5UHA - chains C and D of the 8 polymer chains in the assembly; structure by X-ray diffraction, 3.91 A resolution.

[Chain C]
Molecule: DNA-directed RNA polymerase subunit beta
From: Mycobacterium tuberculosis (strain ATCC 25618 / H37Rv)
Notes: EC 2.7.7.6
UniProt: P9WGY9 (RPOB_MYCTU); residues 1-1178 here = UniProt positions 1-1178
Sequence (1178 residues; row label = number of the first residue in the row):
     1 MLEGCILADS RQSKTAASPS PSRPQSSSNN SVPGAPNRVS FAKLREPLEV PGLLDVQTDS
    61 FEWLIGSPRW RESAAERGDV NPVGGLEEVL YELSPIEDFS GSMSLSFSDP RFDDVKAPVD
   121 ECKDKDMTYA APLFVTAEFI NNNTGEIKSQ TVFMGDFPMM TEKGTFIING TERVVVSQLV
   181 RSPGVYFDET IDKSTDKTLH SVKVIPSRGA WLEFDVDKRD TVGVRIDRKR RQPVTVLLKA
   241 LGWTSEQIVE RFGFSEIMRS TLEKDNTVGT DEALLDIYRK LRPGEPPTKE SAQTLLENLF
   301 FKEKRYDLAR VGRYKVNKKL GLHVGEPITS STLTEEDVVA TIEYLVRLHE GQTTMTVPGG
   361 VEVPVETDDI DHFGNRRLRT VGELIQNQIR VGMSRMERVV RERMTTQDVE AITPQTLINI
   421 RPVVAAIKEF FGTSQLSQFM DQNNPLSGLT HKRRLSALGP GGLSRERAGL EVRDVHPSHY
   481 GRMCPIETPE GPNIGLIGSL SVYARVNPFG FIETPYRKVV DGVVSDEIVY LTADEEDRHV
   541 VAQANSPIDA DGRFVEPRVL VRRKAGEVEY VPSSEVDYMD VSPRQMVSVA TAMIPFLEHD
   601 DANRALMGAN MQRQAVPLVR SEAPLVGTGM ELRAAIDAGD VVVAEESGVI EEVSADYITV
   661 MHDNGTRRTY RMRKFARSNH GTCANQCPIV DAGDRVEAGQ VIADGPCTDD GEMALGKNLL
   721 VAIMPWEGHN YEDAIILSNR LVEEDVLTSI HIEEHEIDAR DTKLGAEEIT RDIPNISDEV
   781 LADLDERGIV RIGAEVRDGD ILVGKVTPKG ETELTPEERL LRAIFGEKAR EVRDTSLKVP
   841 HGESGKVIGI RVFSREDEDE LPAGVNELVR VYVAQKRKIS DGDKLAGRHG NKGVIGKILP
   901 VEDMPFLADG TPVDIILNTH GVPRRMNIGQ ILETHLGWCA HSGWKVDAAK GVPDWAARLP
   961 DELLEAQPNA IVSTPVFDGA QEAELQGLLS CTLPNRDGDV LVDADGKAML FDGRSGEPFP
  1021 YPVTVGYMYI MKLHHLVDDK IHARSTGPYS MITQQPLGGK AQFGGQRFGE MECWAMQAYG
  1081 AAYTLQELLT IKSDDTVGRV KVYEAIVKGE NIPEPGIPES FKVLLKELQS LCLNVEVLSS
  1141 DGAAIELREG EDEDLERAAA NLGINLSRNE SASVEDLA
Not modelled in the structure: 1-27, 1154-1178

[Chain D]
Molecule: DNA-directed RNA polymerase subunit beta'
From: Mycobacterium tuberculosis (strain ATCC 25618 / H37Rv)
Notes: EC 2.7.7.6
UniProt: P9WGY7 (RPOC_MYCTU); residues 1-1316 here = UniProt positions 1-1316
Sequence (1316 residues; numbered 1 to 1316; the number before each row is that of its first residue):
     1 MLDVNFFDEL RIGLATAEDI RQWSYGEVKK PETINYRTLK PEKDGLFCEK IFGPTRDWEC
    61 YCGKYKRVRF KGIICERCGV EVTRAKVRRE RMGHIELAAP VTHIWYFKGV PSRLGYLLDL
   121 APKDLEKIIY FAAYVITSVD EEMRHNELST LEAEMAVERK AVEDQRDGEL EARAQKLEAD
   181 LAELEAEGAK ADARRKVRDG GEREMRQIRD RAQRELDRLE DIWSTFTKLA PKQLIVDENL
   241 YRELVDRYGE YFTGAMGAES IQKLIENFDI DAEAESLRDV IRNGKGQKKL RALKRLKVVA
   301 AFQQSGNSPM GMVLDAVPVI PPELRPMVQL DGGRFATSDL NDLYRRVINR NNRLKRLIDL
   361 GAPEIIVNNE KRMLQESVDA LFDNGRRGRP VTGPGNRPLK SLSDLLKGKQ GRFRQNLLGK
   421 RVDYSGRSVI VVGPQLKLHQ CGLPKLMALE LFKPFVMKRL VDLNHAQNIK SAKRMVERQR
   481 PQVWDVLEEV IAEHPVLLNR APTLHRLGIQ AFEPMLVEGK AIQLHPLVCE AFNADFDGDQ
   541 MAVHLPLSAE AQAEARILML SSNNILSPAS GRPLAMPRLD MVTGLYYLTT EVPGDTGEYQ
   601 PASGDHPETG VYSSPAEAIM AADRGVLSVR AKIKVRLTQL RPPVEIEAEL FGHSGWQPGD
   661 AWMAETTLGR VMFNELLPLG YPFVNKQMHK KVQAAIINDL AERYPMIVVA QTVDKLKDAG
   721 FYWATRSGVT VSMADVLVPP RKKEILDHYE ERADKVEKQF QRGALNHDER NEALVEIWKE
   781 ATDEVGQALR EHYPDDNPII TIVDSGATGN FTQTRTLAGM KGLVTNPKGE FIPRPVKSSF
   841 REGLTVLEYF INTHGARKGL ADTALRTADS GYLTRRLVDV SQDVIVREHD CQTERGIVVE
   901 LAERAPDGTL IRDPYIETSA YARTLGTDAV DEAGNVIVER GQDLGDPEID ALLAAGITQV
   961 KVRSVLTCAT STGVCATCYG RSMATGKLVD IGEAVGIVAA QSIGEPGTQL TMRTFHQGGV
  1021 GEDITGGLPR VQELFEARVP RGKAPIADVT GRVRLEDGER FYKITIVPDD GGEEVVYDKI
  1081 SKRQRLRVFK HEDGSERVLS DGDHVEVGQQ LMEGSADPHE VLRVQGPREV QIHLVREVQE
  1141 VYRAQGVSIH DKHIEVIVRQ MLRRVTIIDS GSTEFLPGSL IDRAEFEAEN RRVVAEGGEP
  1201 AAGRPVLMGI TKASLATDSW LSAASFQETT RVLTDAAINC RSDKLNGLKE NVIIGKLIPA
  1261 GTGINRYRNI AVQPTEEARA AAYTIPSYED QYYSPDFGAA TGAAVPLDDY GYSDYR
Not modelled in the structure: 1-2, 1012-1025, 1282-1316
UniProt features mapped onto this chain:
  - binding site (Zn(2+)): Cys60, Cys62, Cys75, Cys78, Cys891, Cys968, Cys975, Cys978
  - binding site (Mg(2+)): Asp535, Asp537, Asp539
Bound ions: Zn2+ site 1: Cys60, Cys62, Cys75, Cys78; Mg2+: Asp535, Asp537, Asp539; Zn2+ site 2: Cys891, Cys968, Cys975, Cys978

[Interface between chain C and chain D]
Pairs across the interface - 326 pairs, chain C then chain D:
  Leu470(C) with Asp862(D)
  Arg473(C) with Arg857(D), hydrogen bond (backbone-side chain)
  Asp474(C) with Arg857(D)
  Val475(C) with Phe850(D), hydrophobic; His854(D), hydrogen bond (backbone-side chain); Arg857(D)
  His476(C) with Phe850(D)
  Tyr480(C) with Phe850(D), hydrophobic
  Pro485(C) with Thr853(D); Arg857(D), hydrogen bond (backbone-side chain)
  Ile486(C) with Tyr849(D), hydrophobic; Thr853(D)
  Thr488(C) with Arg857(D)
  Ile494(C) with Leu860(D), hydrophobic
  Val568(C) with Leu847(D), hydrophobic
  Met586(C) with Phe850(D), hydrophobic
  Leu597(C) with Tyr849(D), hydrogen bond (backbone-side chain)
  Glu598(C) with Gly843(D); Leu844(D), hydrogen bond (backbone-backbone); Tyr849(D)
  His599(C) with Phe840(D), hydrogen bond (side chain-backbone); Arg841(D), hydrogen bond (side chain-backbone); Gly843(D)
  Asp600(C) with Phe840(D); Tyr849(D), hydrogen bond (backbone-side chain)
  Asp601(C) with Phe840(D); Tyr849(D); Asn852(D)
  Ala602(C) with Tyr849(D); Thr853(D); Ala856(D), hydrophobic
  Asn603(C) with Ala856(D); Leu860(D)
  Ala605(C) with Tyr849(D)
  Ile723(C) with Thr730(D)
  Met724(C) with Thr725(D)
  Pro725(C) with Asp580(D); Ala724(D); Thr725(D); Val729(D)
  Trp726(C) with Thr725(D)
  Glu727(C) with Phe721(D); Thr725(D), hydrogen bond (backbone-side chain); Arg726(D), salt bridge
  Gly728(C) with Val432(D); Phe721(D)
  His729(C) with Val432(D); Pro434(D)
  Tyr731(C) with Val432(D), hydrophobic; Pro526(D); Phe536(D); Arg578(D), hydrogen bond; Leu579(D), hydrophobic; Asp580(D)
  Glu732(C) with Ala534(D); Asp535(D); Phe536(D), hydrogen bond (backbone-backbone); Arg578(D), salt bridge; Leu579(D)
  Asp733(C) with Phe536(D)
  Arg760(C) with Asp331(D), hydrogen bond (side chain-backbone)
  Arg797(C) with Gln479(D), hydrogen bond
  Asp798(C) with Glu477(D); Arg478(D), hydrogen bond (backbone-side chain); Gln479(D)
  Gly799(C) with Arg478(D), hydrogen bond (backbone-side chain)
  Asp800(C) with Arg478(D), salt bridge
  Thr812(C) with Glu59(D)
  Glu813(C) with Lys66(D); Arg67(D), salt bridge
  Asp881(C) with Ala521(D)
  Gly882(C) with Val429(D)
  Lys884(C) with Asp537(D)
  Lys892(C) with Asp537(D)
  Gly893(C) with Phe536(D); Asp537(D)
  Val894(C) with Ile430(D); Phe536(D), hydrogen bond (backbone-backbone); Gly538(D)
  Gly896(C) with Val431(D)
  Lys897(C) with Gln435(D)
  Asn918(C) with Asp580(D), hydrogen bond
  Thr919(C) with Val729(D), hydrogen bond (side chain-backbone); Thr730(D); Val731(D)
  His920(C) with Leu579(D), hydrogen bond (side chain-backbone); Asp580(D), salt bridge; Thr583(D), hydrogen bond; Ile802(D)
  Arg924(C) with Thr808(D); Gln813(D)
  Met926(C) with Gln813(D); Thr816(D); Leu817(D), hydrophobic; Phe840(D), hydrophobic
  Ile928(C) with Leu817(D), hydrophobic; Phe840(D)
  Ile931(C) with Val731(D)
  His935(C) with Ser732(D), hydrogen bond; Met733(D), hydrogen bond (side chain-backbone)
  Phe977(C) with Leu844(D); Val846(D), hydrophobic; Tyr849(D), hydrophobic
  Glu982(C) with Met733(D); Arg841(D); Glu842(D)
  Asp1005(C) with Ser732(D), hydrogen bond (backbone-side chain); Ala734(D)
  Lys1007(C) with Ser732(D); Asp735(D), salt bridge
  Asp1012(C) with Arg726(D), salt bridge
  Ser1015(C) with Arg726(D)
  Phe1019(C) with Thr725(D)
  Pro1020(C) with Arg726(D)
  Tyr1021(C) with Tyr587(D), hydrogen bond; Arg630(D); Ser727(D); Gly728(D)
  Pro1022(C) with Thr730(D)
  Thr1024(C) with Thr730(D); Val731(D), hydrogen bond (side chain-backbone); Ser732(D)
  Val1037(C) with Val429(D), hydrophobic; Lys520(D); Ala521(D), hydrophobic
  Asp1038(C) with Lys520(D), salt bridge
  Lys1040(C) with Arg427(D); Val429(D); Gln540(D)
  Ile1041(C) with Arg427(D); Ser428(D); Met447(D), hydrophobic; Lys520(D)
  His1042(C) with Gly426(D); Arg427(D), hydrogen bond (backbone-backbone)
  Ala1043(C) with Ser425(D); Gly426(D); Met447(D); Glu450(D)
  Arg1044(C) with Asp423(D), salt bridge; Tyr424(D), hydrogen bond (backbone-backbone); Ser425(D), hydrogen bond (backbone-backbone); Glu450(D)
  Ser1045(C) with Asp423(D); Tyr424(D), hydrogen bond (backbone-backbone); Glu450(D), hydrogen bond (backbone-side chain); Lys453(D)
  Thr1046(C) with Tyr424(D)
  Tyr1049(C) with Asp423(D), hydrogen bond
  Met1051(C) with Arg89(D); Pro326(D), hydrophobic; Val328(D), hydrophobic
  Ile1052(C) with Arg89(D), hydrogen bond (backbone-side chain); Leu324(D), hydrophobic
  Thr1053(C) with Arg412(D)
  Gln1054(C) with Arg89(D)
  Gln1055(C) with Asn416(D), hydrogen bond (side chain-backbone); Lys420(D); Arg421(D), hydrogen bond (side chain-backbone)
  Pro1056(C) with Arg421(D); Asp423(D)
  Leu1057(C) with Arg421(D)
  Gly1058(C) with Arg421(D)
  Phe1063(C) with Glu450(D)
  Gly1065(C) with Arg421(D); Val422(D); Ser425(D)
  Gln1066(C) with Arg421(D); Val422(D), hydrogen bond (backbone-backbone); Ser425(D), hydrogen bond (backbone-side chain); Gly426(D); Arg427(D), hydrogen bond
  Arg1067(C) with Arg414(D); Gln415(D), hydrogen bond (side chain-backbone); Lys420(D); Arg421(D)
  Phe1068(C) with Gly419(D); Lys420(D), hydrogen bond (backbone-backbone); Ile509(D), hydrophobic; His544(D)
  Gly1069(C) with Leu418(D)
  Glu1070(C) with Arg414(D), salt bridge; Leu418(D), hydrogen bond (backbone-backbone); Arg875(D), salt bridge
  Met1071(C) with Thr503(D)
  Glu1072(C) with Asn499(D); Thr503(D), hydrogen bond
  Cys1073(C) with Leu418(D)
  Trp1074(C) with Arg875(D); Val878(D); Ile997(D); Gln1001(D), hydrogen bond (backbone-side chain)
  Ala1075(C) with Thr503(D); Arg506(D); Ile509(D), hydrophobic; Gln1001(D)
  Met1076(C) with Ile509(D), hydrophobic; Met559(D), hydrophobic
  Gln1077(C) with Gln882(D); Ala994(D); Ile997(D); Leu1248(D); Ile1258(D)
  Ala1078(C) with Arg506(D), hydrogen bond (backbone-side chain); Val998(D), hydrophobic; Gln1001(D)
  Tyr1079(C) with Arg506(D), hydrogen bond (side chain-backbone); Leu507(D); Ile509(D), hydrogen bond (side chain-backbone); Met559(D), hydrophobic; Asn564(D)
  Gly1080(C) with Gly1261(D); Thr1262(D), hydrogen bond (backbone-backbone)
  Ala1081(C) with Glu554(D); Met559(D), hydrophobic
  Ala1082(C) with Glu554(D), hydrogen bond (backbone-side chain); Ile1258(D), hydrophobic; Thr1262(D), hydrogen bond (backbone-side chain); Gly1263(D)
  Tyr1083(C) with Glu550(D); Glu554(D), hydrogen bond (backbone-side chain); Leu1257(D); Thr1262(D); Arg1268(D)
  Thr1084(C) with Ala551(D), hydrogen bond (side chain-backbone); Glu554(D), hydrogen bond (backbone-side chain)
  Leu1085(C) with Val1252(D), hydrophobic; Ile1258(D), hydrophobic
  Gln1086(C) with Gly1255(D), hydrogen bond (side chain-backbone); Leu1257(D)
  Glu1087(C) with Pro546(D); Leu547(D), hydrogen bond (side chain-backbone); Ser548(D), hydrogen bond (side chain-backbone); Ala551(D)
  Leu1088(C) with Val422(D)
  Leu1089(C) with Lys420(D), hydrogen bond (backbone-side chain); Val1252(D), hydrophobic
  Lys1092(C) with Val422(D); Asp423(D), hydrogen bond (backbone-backbone); Tyr424(D); Leu545(D), hydrogen bond (side chain-backbone)
  Ser1093(C) with Lys420(D); Arg421(D), hydrogen bond (side chain-backbone)
  Asp1094(C) with Lys420(D)
  Thr1096(C) with Lys86(D)
  Tyr1103(C) with Tyr424(D); Pro454(D); Met457(D)
  Ile1106(C) with Pro454(D); Phe455(D), hydrophobic
  Val1107(C) with Pro454(D), hydrophobic; Lys458(D); Ile469(D), hydrophobic
  Gly1109(C) with Lys458(D)
  Ile1112(C) with Leu547(D); Ser548(D)
  Ile1117(C) with Asn5(D)
  Pro1118(C) with Ile1254(D)
  Glu1119(C) with Arg89(D), salt bridge
  Ser1120(C) with Asn416(D)
  Phe1121(C) with Leu10(D), hydrophobic; Ile1253(D), hydrophobic; Ile1254(D), hydrophobic
  Val1123(C) with Leu324(D), hydrophobic
  Leu1124(C) with Leu406(D), hydrophobic; Arg412(D); Phe413(D), hydrophobic; Leu417(D), hydrophobic
  Lys1126(C) with Glu90(D), hydrogen bond (side chain-backbone); Met92(D); Leu324(D)
  Glu1127(C) with Ile320(D); Leu405(D); Arg412(D), salt bridge
  Leu1128(C) with Leu1233(D), hydrophobic
  Gln1129(C) with Trp23(D); Met92(D); Pro318(D)
  Ser1130(C) with Pro318(D); Ile320(D); Phe382(D); Leu402(D)
  Leu1131(C) with His103(D), hydrogen bond (backbone-side chain); Trp105(D), hydrophobic; Phe382(D), hydrophobic; Leu402(D), hydrophobic; Leu406(D), hydrophobic
  Cys1132(C) with Leu14(D); Ala15(D), hydrogen bond (backbone-backbone); His103(D); Leu314(D), hydrophobic; Pro318(D); Phe382(D), hydrophobic
  Leu1133(C) with Gly13(D); Trp105(D), hydrophobic; Ala1237(D), hydrophobic
  Asn1134(C) with Arg11(D); Ile12(D); Gly13(D), hydrogen bond (backbone-backbone); Ala15(D); Asp19(D), hydrogen bond; Trp23(D)
  Val1135(C) with Leu10(D), hydrophobic; Arg11(D)
  Glu1136(C) with Leu10(D); Arg11(D), salt bridge
  Val1137(C) with Phe7(D), hydrophobic; Glu9(D)
  Leu1138(C) with Phe7(D); Asp8(D), hydrogen bond (backbone-backbone); Glu9(D), hydrogen bond (backbone-backbone); Arg11(D)
  Ser1140(C) with Asp8(D)
  Ile1145(C) with Phe7(D), hydrophobic
  Arg1148(C) with Lys86(D), hydrogen bond (side chain-backbone); Glu90(D), salt bridge
  Glu1149(C) with Glu90(D)
  Gly1150(C) with Tyr25(D), hydrogen bond (backbone-side chain)
  Glu1151(C) with Gln22(D)
  Asp1152(C) with Gln22(D), hydrogen bond (backbone-backbone); Trp23(D); Ser24(D); Tyr25(D)
  Glu1153(C) with Arg21(D); Gln22(D); Ser24(D)
Interface residues without a listed pair, chain C (172 interface residues in all): Pro477, His479, Cys484, Glu487, Gly495, Gln543, Pro583, Leu606, Asn730, Ala734, Gly842, Ile895, Val922, Pro923, Leu932, Gln981, Leu985, Gln986, Leu989, Val1023, Thr1090, Val1102, Lys1108, Glu1114, Gly1116, Ser1139, Leu1147
Interface residues without a listed pair, chain D (180 interface residues in all): Asp3, Val4, Phe6, Val68, Val87, Tyr106, Glu323, Tyr344, Ser403, Pro444, Leu497, Gln510, Cys529, Ala542, Leu558, Met581, Tyr722, Lys821, Arg834, Thr845, Ala861, Leu865, Thr874, Trp1220, Lys1249, Ala1260

[Summary]
172 residues of chain C and 180 residues of chain D are in contact, with 68 hydrogen bonds and 15 salt
bridges. Among the polar pairs are Glu727(C)-Arg726(D), Glu732(C)-Arg578(D) and Asp800(C)-Arg478(D). UniProt
lists 8 Zn2+-binding residues and 3 Mg2+-binding residues on chain D.
Here chain C is DNA-directed RNA polymerase subunit beta and chain D is DNA-directed RNA polymerase subunit
beta', both from Mycobacterium tuberculosis (strain ATCC 25618 / H37Rv). Entry 5UHA (Crystal structure of
Mycobacterium tuberculosis transcription initiation complex) was determined by X-ray diffraction together with
5UH5, 5UH6, 5UH8, 5UH9, 5UHB, 5UHC and 4 further entries from the same study.
